Entry 3CVC (X-ray diffraction, 1.72 A resolution); this record covers chain A.

Chain A:
Name: Plastocyanin
Source organism: Phormidium laminosum
Reference sequence: Q51883 (PLAS_PHOLA); residues 1-105 here correspond to UniProt positions 35-139 (UniProt number = residue number + 34)
Amino-acid sequence (105 residues; row label = number of the first residue in the row):
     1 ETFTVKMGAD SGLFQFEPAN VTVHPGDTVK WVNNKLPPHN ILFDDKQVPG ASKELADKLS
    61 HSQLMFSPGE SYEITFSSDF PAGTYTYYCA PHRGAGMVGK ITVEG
Construct notes: engineered mutation Phe-14 (Leu48 in Q51883)
Curated features (UniProtKB/Swiss-Prot):
  - binding site (Cu cation): His-39, Cys-89, His-92, Met-97

Summary:
UniProt lists 4 Cu cation-binding residues.
Chain A is Plastocyanin (Phormidium laminosum); the structure, Regulation of Protein Function: Crystal Packing
Interfaces and Conformational Dimerization, was determined by X-ray diffraction (same publication as 3CVB and
3CVD).
